PDB entry 6BJ3 | X-ray diffraction, 1.90 A resolution | chains A and D of the 5 polymer chains in the assembly

[Chain A]
Molecule: HLA class I histocompatibility antigen, B-35 alpha chain
Source organism: Homo sapiens
UniProt: P30685 (1B35_HUMAN); residues 1-276 here correspond to UniProt positions 25-300 (UniProt number = residue number + 24)
Chain sequence (276 residues; each row starts with the number of its first residue):
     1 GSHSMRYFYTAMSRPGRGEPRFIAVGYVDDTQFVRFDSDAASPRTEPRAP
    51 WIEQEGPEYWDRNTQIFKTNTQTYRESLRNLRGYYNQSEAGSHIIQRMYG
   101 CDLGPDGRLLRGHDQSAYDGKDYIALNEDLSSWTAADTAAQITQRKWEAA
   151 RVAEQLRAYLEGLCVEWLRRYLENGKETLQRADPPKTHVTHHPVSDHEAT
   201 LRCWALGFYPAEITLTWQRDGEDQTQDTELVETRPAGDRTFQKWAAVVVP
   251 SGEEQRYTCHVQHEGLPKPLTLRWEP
Not modelled in the structure: 1
Disulfide bonds: Cys101-Cys164, Cys203-Cys259
What the authors report for this chain:
  - mutagenesis - S116F: increased expression

[Chain D]
Molecule: TCR 55 alpha chain
Source organism: Homo sapiens
UniProt: Q6IRV4 (Q6IRV4_HUMAN); residues 115-204 here correspond to UniProt positions 139-228 (UniProt number = residue number + 24)
Chain sequence (204 residues; row label = number of the first residue in the row):
     1 MQKVTQAQSSVSMPVRKAVTLNCLYETSWWSYYIFWYKQLPSKEMIFLIR
    51 QGSDEQNAKSGRYSVNFKKAAKSVALTISALQLEDSAKYFCALGEGGAQK
   101 LVFGQGTRLTINPNIQNPDPAVYQLRDSKSSDKSVCLFTDFDSQTNVSQS
   151 KDSDVYITDKCVLDMRSMDFKSNSAVAWSNKSDFACANAFNNSIIPEDTF
   201 FPSP
Not modelled in the structure: 1, 204
Sequence notes: engineered mutation Cys161 (Thr185 in Q6IRV4)
Disulfide bonds: Cys23-Cys91, Cys136-Cys186

[Interface between chain A and chain D]
Residue-residue contacts (14; chain A residue first):
  Glu58(A) with Ser28(D), hydrogen bond
  Arg62(A) with Ser28(D), hydrogen bond; Trp29(D); Trp30(D)
  Gln65(A) with Trp29(D)
  Arg151(A) with Arg50(D)
  Glu154(A) with Arg50(D), salt bridge
  Ala158(A) with Asp54(D)
  Tyr159(A) with Asp54(D)
  Gly162(A) with Asp54(D)
  Leu163(A) with Trp30(D); Ser31(D); Asp54(D), hydrogen bond (backbone-side chain)
  Trp167(A) with Trp30(D), hydrophobic
Other interface residues (no listed pair), chain A (14 interface residues in all): Tyr59, Asn63, Ile66, Glu166
Other interface residues (no listed pair), chain D (7 interface residues in all): Glu55
From the paper, about this interface:
  - specific contacts: Arg62(A)-Trp29(D) (pi stacking)

[Overview]
Chain A and chain D form an interface of 14 and 7 residues respectively; the contacts include 3 hydrogen bonds
and 1 salt bridge. Polar contacts include Glu154(A)-Arg50(D), Glu58(A)-Ser28(D) and Arg62(A)-Ser28(D). The
paper describes pi stacking between Arg62(A) and Trp29(D). The paper reports that S116F of chain A increases
expression.
Chain A is HLA class I histocompatibility antigen, B-35 alpha chain and chain D is TCR 55 alpha chain, both
from Homo sapiens; the structure, TCR55 in complex with HIV(Pol448-456)/HLA-B35, was determined by X-ray
diffraction, deposited together with 6BJ2 and 6BJ8.
